8Z82 - chains A and B of the 37 polymer chains in the assembly; structure by electron microscopy, 2.40 A resolution.

# Chain A
Protein: Antenna complex, alpha/beta subunit
Organism: Halorhodospira halophila
UniProt: A1WWW5 (A1WWW5_HALHL); numbering as in UniProt (aligned over 1-64)
Sequence (64 residues; row label = number of the first residue in the row):
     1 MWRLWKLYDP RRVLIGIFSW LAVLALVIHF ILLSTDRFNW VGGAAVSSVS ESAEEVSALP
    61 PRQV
Unresolved in the structure: 47-64
Bound ions: bacteriochlorophyll a Mg near His-29 (its only coordinating residue here)
Ligand contacts:
  - bacteriochlorophyll a (BCL), molecule 1: Met-1, Leu-21, Leu-24, Ala-25, Ile-28, His-29, Leu-32, Phe-38
  - bacteriochlorophyll a (BCL), molecule 2: Gly-16, Ile-17, Ser-19, Trp-20, Val-23, Ile-28
  - bacteriochlorophyll a (BCL), molecule 3: Phe-18, Leu-21, Ala-25, His-29, Leu-32, Trp-40
  - bacteriochlorophyll a (BCL), molecule 4: Ala-25, Leu-26, His-29, Trp-40, Val-41
  - spirilloxanthin (CRT): Leu-14, Ile-17, Phe-18, Trp-20, Leu-21, Leu-24, Val-27, Ile-28, Ile-31

# Chain B
Protein: Antenna complex, alpha/beta subunit
Organism: Halorhodospira halophila
UniProt: A1WWW6 (A1WWW6_HALHL); numbering as in UniProt (aligned over 1-75)
Sequence (75 residues; each row starts with the number of its first residue):
     1 MADNMSLTGL SDEEAKEFHS IFMQSFLIFT AVAVVAHFLA WAWRPWIPGA EGYGSVIEGV
    61 HNVTAAVSQI APLAG
Unresolved in the structure: 1-5, 54-75
Bound ions: bacteriochlorophyll a Mg near His-37 (its only coordinating residue here)
Ligand contacts:
  - bacteriochlorophyll a (BCL), molecule 1: Ile-21, Gln-24, Ser-25, Ile-28, Phe-29, Val-32, Ala-33, Ala-36, His-37, Ala-40, Trp-43
  - bacteriochlorophyll a (BCL), molecule 2: Phe-26, Phe-29, Thr-30, Ala-33, His-37, Ala-40, Trp-46
  - spirilloxanthin (CRT): Glu-14, Glu-17, Phe-18, Ile-21, Phe-22, Ser-25, Phe-26, Phe-29

# How chain A and chain B interact
Pairs across the interface - 33 pairs, chain A then chain B:
  Met-1(A) / His-19(B)
  Trp-2(A) / Asp-12(B)
  Trp-2(A) / Ala-15(B)
  Trp-2(A) / Lys-16(B)
  Trp-2(A) / His-19(B)
  Trp-5(A) / Thr-8(B)  hydrogen bond (backbone-side chain)
  Trp-5(A) / Leu-10(B)
  Trp-5(A) / Ala-15(B)
  Trp-5(A) / Phe-18(B)  hydrophobic
  Trp-5(A) / His-19(B)  hydrogen bond
  Trp-5(A) / Phe-22(B)  hydrophobic
  Lys-6(A) / Ser-6(B)
  Lys-6(A) / Leu-7(B)
  Lys-6(A) / Asp-12(B)  salt bridge
  Leu-7(A) / Leu-7(B)  hydrophobic
  Leu-7(A) / Thr-8(B)
  Tyr-8(A) / Thr-8(B)
  Asp-9(A) / Thr-8(B)
  Pro-10(A) / Leu-10(B)  hydrophobic
  Pro-10(A) / Phe-18(B)  hydrophobic
  Leu-14(A) / Phe-18(B)  hydrophobic
  Ile-17(A) / Phe-22(B)  hydrophobic
  Leu-21(A) / Phe-29(B)  hydrophobic
  Arg-37(A) / Trp-43(B)
  Arg-37(A) / Arg-44(B)  hydrogen bond (backbone-side chain)
  Arg-37(A) / Pro-45(B)  hydrogen bond (side chain-backbone)
  Arg-37(A) / Tyr-53(B)
  Phe-38(A) / Arg-44(B)
  Phe-38(A) / Pro-45(B)
  Phe-38(A) / Trp-46(B)  hydrophobic
  Trp-40(A) / Trp-43(B)  hydrophobic
  Ala-44(A) / Arg-44(B)  hydrogen bond (backbone-side chain)
  Val-46(A) / Arg-44(B)
Other interface residues (no listed pair), chain A (17 interface residues in all): Ala-45

# Overview
The interface between chain A and chain B involves 17 residues on one side and 16 on the other; the contacts
include 5 hydrogen bonds and 1 salt bridge. Polar contacts include Lys-6(A)/Asp-12(B), Trp-5(A)/Thr-8(B) and
Trp-5(A)/His-19(B).
Chain A is Antenna complex, alpha/beta subunit and chain B is Antenna complex, alpha/beta subunit, both from
Halorhodospira halophila; the structure, Photosynthetic LH1-RC-HiPIP complex from the purple bacterium
Halorhodospira halophila, was determined by electron microscopy, deposited together with 8Z83.
